Entry 3DT0 (X-ray diffraction, 2.40 A resolution); this record covers chains H and I of the 3 polymer chains in the assembly.

Chain H:
Protein: Thrombin heavy chain
Organism: Homo sapiens
Notes: EC 3.4.21.5
Reference sequence: P00734 (THRB_HUMAN); the construct lacks a stretch of the UniProt sequence and is renumbered around it, so the offset changes along the chain: 16-36 = UniProt 364-384; 37-60 = UniProt 386-409; 61-77 = UniProt 419-435; 78-97 = UniProt 437-456; 7 more segments
Sequence (259 residues; each row starts with the number of its first residue; note: 1 number in that range is skipped by the numbering (no residue carries it; nothing is unmodelled there); a row labelled like 60A-60I holds insertion residues (60A, then the next letters in order)):
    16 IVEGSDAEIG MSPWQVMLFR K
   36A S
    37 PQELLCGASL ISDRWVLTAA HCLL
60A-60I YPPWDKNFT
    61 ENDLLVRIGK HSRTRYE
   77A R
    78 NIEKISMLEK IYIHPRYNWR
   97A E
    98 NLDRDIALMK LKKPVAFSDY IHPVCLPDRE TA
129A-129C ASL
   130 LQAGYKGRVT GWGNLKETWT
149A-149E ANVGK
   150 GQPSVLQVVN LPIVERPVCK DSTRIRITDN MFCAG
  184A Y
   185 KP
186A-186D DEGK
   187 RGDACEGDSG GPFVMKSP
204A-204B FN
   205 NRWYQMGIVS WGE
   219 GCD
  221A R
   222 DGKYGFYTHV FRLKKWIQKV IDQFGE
Not modelled in the structure: 147-149, 149A-149E, 247
Disulfide bonds: Cys42-Cys58, Cys168-Cys182, Cys191-Cys220
Residues lining bound ligands: 16U (N-(3-chlorobenzyl)-1-(4-methylpentanoyl)-L-prolinamide): His57, Tyr60A, Trp60D, Leu99, Asp189, Ala190, Cys191, Glu192, Ser195, Val213, Ser214, Trp215, Gly216, Gly219, Gly226, Phe227, Tyr228

Chain I:
Protein: Hirudin variant-1
Reference sequence: P01050 (ITH1_HIRME); numbering as in UniProt (aligned over 54-64)
Sequence (11 residues; row label = number of the first residue in the row):
    54 GDFEEIPEEY L
Not modelled in the structure: 54, 64
Modified positions: Tyr63 (o-sulfo-l-tyrosine; TYS)

Interface between chain H and chain I:
Residue-residue contacts (22):
  Phe34(H) - Phe56(I)  hydrophobic
  Phe34(H) - Ile59(I)  hydrophobic
  Gln38(H) - Glu58(I)
  Gln38(H) - Ile59(I)
  Glu39(H) - Phe56(I)
  Leu40(H) - Phe56(I)
  Leu65(H) - Ile59(I)  hydrophobic
  Leu65(H) - Tyr63(I)
  Arg67(H) - Ile59(I)
  Arg73(H) - Asp55(I)  salt bridge
  Arg73(H) - Phe56(I)
  Thr74(H) - Asp55(I)
  Thr74(H) - Phe56(I)
  Thr74(H) - Glu57(I)  hydrogen bond (backbone-backbone)
  Arg75(H) - Glu57(I)
  Tyr76(H) - Glu57(I)
  Tyr76(H) - Pro60(I)
  Tyr76(H) - Tyr63(I)
  Glu80(H) - Tyr63(I)
  Lys81(H) - Tyr63(I)
  Ile82(H) - Ile59(I)  hydrophobic
  Ile82(H) - Tyr63(I)
Other interface residues (no listed pair), chain H (14 interface residues in all): Met32

In short:
The interface between chain H and chain I involves 14 residues on one side and 7 on the other; the contacts
include 1 hydrogen bond and 1 salt bridge. Among the polar pairs are Arg73(H)-Asp55(I) and Thr74(H)-Glu57(I).
Ligands of chain H: compound 16U.
Here chain H is Thrombin heavy chain (Homo sapiens) and chain I is Hirudin variant-1. Entry 3DT0
(Understanding Thrombin Inhibition) was determined by X-ray diffraction.
